6ALP - chain A; structure by X-ray diffraction, 1.99 A resolution.

== Chain A ==
Name: Alpha-ketoglutarate-dependent L-arginine hydroxylase
From: Streptomyces vinaceus
Notes: EC 1.14.11.41
UniProtKB: Q6WZB0 (ARGHX_STRVI); numbering as in UniProt (aligned over 1-358)
Sequence (394 residues; row label = number of the first residue in the row; numbers below 1 keep their minus sign (Met-35 is residue -35)):
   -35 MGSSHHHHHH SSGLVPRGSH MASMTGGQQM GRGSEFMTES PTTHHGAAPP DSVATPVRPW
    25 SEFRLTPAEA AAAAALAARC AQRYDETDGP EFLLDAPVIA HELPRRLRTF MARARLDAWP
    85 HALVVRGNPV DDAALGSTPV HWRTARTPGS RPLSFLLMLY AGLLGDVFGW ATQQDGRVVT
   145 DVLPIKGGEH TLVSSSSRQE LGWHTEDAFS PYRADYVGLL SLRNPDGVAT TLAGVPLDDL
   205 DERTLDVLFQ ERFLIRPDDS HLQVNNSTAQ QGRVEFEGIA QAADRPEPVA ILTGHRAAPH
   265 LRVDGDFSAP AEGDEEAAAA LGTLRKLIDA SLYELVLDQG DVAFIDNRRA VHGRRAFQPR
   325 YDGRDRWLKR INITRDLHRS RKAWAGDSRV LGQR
Disordered / not traced: -35 to 20
Sequence notes: initiating methionine (-35); expression tag (-34 to 0)
Bound ions: Fe2+: His168, Glu170, His316 (together with (2S,3S)-3-hydroxyarginine, succinic acid)
Small-molecule neighbours:
  - succinic acid (SIN): Val146, Ser158, Leu165, His168, Glu170, Leu183, Thr194, His316, Gly317, Arg318, Arg330, Leu332, Arg334
  - (2S,3S)-3-hydroxyarginine (ZZU): Gln137, Leu156, Val157, Ser158, Leu165, Gly166, His168, Glu170, Asp222, Ser224, Asp268, Asp270, Phe271, Arg334
Swiss-Prot annotation at these positions:
  - binding site (L-arginine): Leu156 to Ser158, Asp268 to Asp270, Arg334
  - binding site (Fe cation): His168, Glu170, His316
  - binding site (2-oxoglutarate): Thr194, Arg330, Arg334
From the paper describing this entry:
  - Fe2+ coordination: His168, His316
  - binding site for (2S,3S)-3-hydroxyarginine: Gln137, Arg334
  - conformationally variable residues (order/disorder transition, side-chain flip): Gln137, Glu170, Arg334
  - binding site for succinic acid: Arg334
  - catalytic residues: Arg334 (proposed by the authors, not directly observed)

== Summary ==
Chain A binds succinic acid and (2S,3S)-3-hydroxyarginine. His168, Glu170 and His316 coordinate Fe2+. From
UniProt: 7 L-arginine-binding residues, 3 Fe cation-binding residues and 3 residues binding 2-oxoglutarate.
The paper reports the catalytic residue Arg334; a binding site for (2S,3S)-3-hydroxyarginine at Gln137 and
Arg334.
Chain A is Alpha-ketoglutarate-dependent L-arginine hydroxylase (Streptomyces vinaceus); the structure, VioC
L-arginine hydroxylase bound to Fe(II), 3S-hydroxy-L-arginine, and succinate, was determined by X-ray
diffraction together with 6ALM, 6ALN, 6ALO, 6ALQ and 6ALR from the same study.
